Entry 5NJ4 (X-ray diffraction, 2.40 A resolution); this record covers chains C and L of the 4 polymer chains in the assembly.

[Chain C]
Name: Photosynthetic reaction center cytochrome c subunit
From: Blastochloris viridis
UniProt: P07173 (CYCR_BLAVI); residues 1-336 here correspond to UniProt positions 21-356 (UniProt number = residue number + 20)
Amino-acid sequence (336 residues; numbered 1 to 336; the number before each row is that of its first residue):
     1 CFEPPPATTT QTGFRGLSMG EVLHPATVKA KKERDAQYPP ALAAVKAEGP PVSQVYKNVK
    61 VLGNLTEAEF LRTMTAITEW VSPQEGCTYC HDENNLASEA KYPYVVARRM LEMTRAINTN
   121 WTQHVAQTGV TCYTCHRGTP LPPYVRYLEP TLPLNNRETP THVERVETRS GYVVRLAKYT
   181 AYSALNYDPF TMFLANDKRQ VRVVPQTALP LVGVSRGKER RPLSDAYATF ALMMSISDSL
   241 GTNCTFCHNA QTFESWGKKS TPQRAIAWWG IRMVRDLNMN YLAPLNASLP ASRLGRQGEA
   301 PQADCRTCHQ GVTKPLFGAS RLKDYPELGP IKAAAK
Not modelled in the structure: 333-336
Curated features (UniProtKB/Swiss-Prot):
  - binding site (heme): Met-74, Cys-87, Cys-90, His-91, Met-110, His-124, Cys-132, Cys-135, His-136, Met-233, Cys-244, Cys-247, His-248, Cys-305, Cys-308, His-309
  - site: Cys-1 (Not N-palmitoylated)
  - lipidation: Cys-1 (S-diacylglycerol cysteine)
Glycans and other covalent adducts: diacyl glycerol (DGA) linked to Cys-1; heme c (HEC) linked to Cys-87, Cys-90, Cys-132, Cys-135, Cys-244, Cys-247, Cys-305, Cys-308
Metal / ion sites: heme c Fe (4 sites), coordinated by Met-74, His-91, Met-110, His-124, His-136, Met-233, His-248, His-309
Ligand contacts:
  - heme c (HEC), molecule 1: Tyr-56, Lys-57, Asn-58, Val-59, Lys-60, Val-61, Leu-62, Phe-70, Leu-71, Met-74, Thr-75, Ile-77, Thr-78, Val-81, Ser-82, Gly-86, His-91, Leu-96, Ala-97, Pro-103, Tyr-104, Ala-107, Arg-108
  - heme c (HEC), molecule 2: Ile-77, Val-81, Tyr-89, Tyr-102, Pro-103, Val-106, Ala-107, Met-110, Leu-111, Met-113, Thr-114, Ile-117, Val-130, Thr-131, His-136, Pro-140, Leu-141, Pro-142, Val-145, Leu-277, Leu-282, Leu-289, Arg-293, Pro-301, Gln-302, Thr-307, Leu-328
  - heme c (HEC), molecule 3: Ile-117, His-124, Val-125, Ala-126, Thr-128, Gly-129, Val-130, Leu-194, Ile-236, Leu-240, Phe-246, Gln-263, Ile-266, Ala-267, Gly-270, Ile-271, Met-273, Val-274, Leu-277, Asp-304, His-309, Thr-313, Lys-314, Pro-315, Gly-318
  - heme c (HEC), molecule 4: Gln-200, Val-201, Arg-202, Val-203, Val-204, Gln-206, Thr-229, Phe-230, Met-233, Met-234, Ile-236, Ser-237, Leu-240, Thr-242, Asn-243, His-248, Phe-253, Glu-254, Trp-256, Gln-263, Arg-264, Ala-267, Trp-268, Ile-271, Arg-272

[Chain L]
Name: Reaction center protein L chain
From: Blastochloris viridis
UniProt: P06009 (RCEL_BLAVI); residues 1-273 here correspond to UniProt positions 2-274 (UniProt number = residue number + 1)
Amino-acid sequence (273 residues; row label = number of the first residue in the row):
     1 ALLSFERKYR VRGGTLIGGD LFDFWVGPYF VGFFGVSAIF FIFLGVSLIG YAASQGPTWD
    61 PFAISINPPD LKYGLGAAPL LEGGFWQAIT VCALGAFISW MLREVEISRK LGIGWHVPLA
   121 FCVPIFMFCV LQVFRPLLLG SWGHAFPYGI LSHLDWVNNF GYQYLNWHYN PGHMSSVSFL
   181 FVNAMALGLH GGLILSVANP GDGDKVKTAE HENQYFRDVV GYSIGALSIH RLGLFLASNI
   241 FLTGAFGTIA SGPFWTRGWP EWWGWWLDIP FWS
Curated features (UniProtKB/Swiss-Prot):
  - binding site ((7R,8Z)-bacteriochlorophyll b): His-153, His-173
  - binding site (Fe cation): His-190, His-230
  - binding site (a ubiquinone): Phe-216
Metal / ion sites: Fe2+: His-190, His-230 (shared with 3 residues of chain M)
Ligand contacts:
  - bacteriochlorophyll b (BCB), molecule 1: Val-46, Ile-49, Phe-97, Phe-128, Leu-131, Phe-146, Ile-150, Leu-151, His-153, Leu-154, Trp-156, Val-157
  - bacteriochlorophyll b (BCB), molecule 2: Phe-97, Phe-121, Pro-124, Ile-125, Met-127, Phe-128, Leu-131, Val-157, Asn-158, Phe-160, Gly-161, Tyr-162, Trp-167, His-168, Asn-170, Gly-172, His-173, Ser-176, Val-177, Leu-180, Phe-181, Ile-240, Phe-241, Gly-244, Ala-245, Gly-247, Thr-248
  - bacteriochlorophyll b (BCB), molecule 3: Val-157, Tyr-162, His-168, Phe-181
  - bacteriochlorophyll b (BCB), molecule 4: His-168, His-173, Met-174, Val-177, Ser-178, Phe-181, Val-182, Met-185, Val-220, Tyr-222
  - bacteriopheophytin b (BPB), molecule 1: Phe-41, Ile-42, Gly-45, Ile-49, Ile-89, Cys-92, Ala-93, Ala-96, Phe-97, Trp-100, Glu-104, Val-117, Ala-120, Phe-121, Val-123, Pro-124, Phe-128, Phe-146, Tyr-148, Gly-149, Ile-150, His-153, Ala-237, Ser-238, Phe-241
  - bacteriopheophytin b (BPB), molecule 2: Phe-181, Ala-184, Met-185, Leu-189, Phe-216, Val-219, Val-220
  - diacyl glycerol (DGA): Pro-171, Met-174, Ser-175, Ser-178, Trp-262, Trp-263, Trp-265
  - heptane-1,2,3-triol (HTO): Leu-75, Ala-77, Gln-87, Val-91, Trp-142
  - menaquinone-7 (MQ7): Tyr-29, Phe-30, Val-31, Gly-35, Ile-39, Ile-42, Trp-100, Arg-103

[Interface between chain C and chain L]
Residue-residue contacts (73):
  Cys-1(C) with Trp-255(L); Trp-262(L), hydrogen bond (backbone-side chain)
  Phe-2(C) with Phe-254(L); Trp-262(L)
  Glu-3(C) with Pro-253(L); Phe-254(L), hydrogen bond (backbone-backbone); Trp-255(L); Thr-256(L), hydrogen bond; Arg-257(L), salt bridge
  Pro-4(C) with Pro-253(L)
  Pro-5(C) with Pro-253(L); Phe-254(L)
  Ala-7(C) with Gly-252(L)
  Thr-9(C) with Leu-71(L); His-144(L), hydrogen bond
  Thr-10(C) with Leu-71(L)
  Gln-11(C) with Asp-70(L), hydrogen bond; Leu-71(L), hydrogen bond (side chain-backbone)
  Phe-14(C) with Asn-67(L)
  Arg-15(C) with Asn-67(L), hydrogen bond (backbone-side chain); Pro-68(L), hydrogen bond (side chain-backbone); Pro-69(L); Asp-70(L); Leu-81(L), hydrogen bond (side chain-backbone); Glu-82(L); Gly-83(L)
  Gly-16(C) with Asn-67(L); Pro-68(L); Pro-147(L); Trp-156(L)
  Leu-17(C) with Asp-155(L); Trp-156(L); Asn-159(L), hydrogen bond (backbone-side chain)
  Ser-18(C) with Trp-156(L); Asn-159(L); Phe-160(L); Gln-163(L), hydrogen bond
  Met-19(C) with Asn-159(L)
  Gly-20(C) with Gln-163(L), hydrogen bond (backbone-side chain)
  Val-22(C) with Gln-163(L); Tyr-164(L); Thr-256(L)
  His-24(C) with Thr-256(L)
  Thr-161(C) with Ser-273(L), hydrogen bond (side chain-backbone)
  Val-163(C) with Ser-273(L)
  Lys-178(C) with Asp-268(L), salt bridge
  Ala-181(C) with Leu-165(L), hydrophobic; Pro-260(L); Glu-261(L)
  Tyr-182(C) with Pro-260(L); Glu-261(L); Gly-264(L); Leu-267(L), hydrophobic; Asp-268(L), hydrogen bond
  Ser-183(C) with Tyr-169(L)
  Ala-184(C) with Tyr-169(L), hydrogen bond (backbone-side chain)
  Phe-230(C) with Asn-166(L)
  Met-234(C) with Leu-165(L), hydrophobic
  Thr-242(C) with Leu-165(L)
  Asn-243(C) with Tyr-162(L); Gln-163(L); Leu-165(L)
  Cys-244(C) with Tyr-162(L), hydrogen bond (side chain-backbone)
  Thr-245(C) with Asn-159(L); Gln-163(L)
  His-248(C) with Asn-159(L)
  Asn-249(C) with Asn-159(L), hydrogen bond
  Ala-250(C) with Asn-158(L), hydrogen bond (backbone-side chain); Asn-159(L), hydrogen bond (backbone-side chain); Tyr-162(L), hydrophobic
  Gln-251(C) with Asp-155(L), hydrogen bond; Asn-158(L)
  Phe-253(C) with Tyr-162(L), hydrophobic
Also at the interface, not in a pair above, chain C (42 interface residues in all): Leu-23, Thr-27, Glu-164, Val-174, Ser-237, Asp-238
Also at the interface, not in a pair above, chain L (40 interface residues in all): Leu-139, Gly-143, Ala-145, Ala-250, Trp-259, Trp-272

[In short]
42 residues of chain C face 40 of chain L across their interface, with 20 hydrogen bonds and 2 salt bridges.
Among the polar pairs are Glu-3(C)/Arg-257(L), Lys-178(C)/Asp-268(L) and Cys-1(C)/Trp-262(L). Chain L binds
diacyl glycerol, 4 copies of bacteriochlorophyll b, bacteriopheophytin b, heptane-1,2,3-triol and
menaquinone-7.
Chain C is Photosynthetic reaction center cytochrome c subunit and chain L is Reaction center protein L chain,
both from Blastochloris viridis; the structure, From macrocrystals to microcrystals: a strategy for membrane
protein serial crystallography, was determined by X-ray diffraction, deposited together with 5O4C and 5O64.
